Entry 7VAP (electron microscopy, 3.00 A resolution); this record covers chains E and G of the 12 polymer chains in the assembly.

== Chain E ==
Molecule: V-type ATP synthase beta chain
Organism: Thermus thermophilus HB8
UniProt: Q56404 (VATB_THET8); numbering as in UniProt (aligned over 1-478)
Amino-acid sequence (478 residues; each row starts with the number of its first residue):
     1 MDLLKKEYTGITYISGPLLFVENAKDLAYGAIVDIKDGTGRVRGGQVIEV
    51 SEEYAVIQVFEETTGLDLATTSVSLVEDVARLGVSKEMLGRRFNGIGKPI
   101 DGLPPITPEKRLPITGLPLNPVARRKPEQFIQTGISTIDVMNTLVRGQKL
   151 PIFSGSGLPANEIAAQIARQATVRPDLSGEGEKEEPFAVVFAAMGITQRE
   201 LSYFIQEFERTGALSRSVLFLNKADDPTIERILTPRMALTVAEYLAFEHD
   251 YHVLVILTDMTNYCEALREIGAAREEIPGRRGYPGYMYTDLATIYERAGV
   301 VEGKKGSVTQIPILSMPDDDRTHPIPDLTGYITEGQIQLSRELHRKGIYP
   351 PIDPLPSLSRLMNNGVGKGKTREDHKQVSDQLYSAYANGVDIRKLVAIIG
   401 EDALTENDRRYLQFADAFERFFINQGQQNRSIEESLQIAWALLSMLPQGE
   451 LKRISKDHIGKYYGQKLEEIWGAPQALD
Not modelled in the structure: 1-2, 471-478
Residues lining bound ligands: ATP (adenosine-5'-triphosphate): Gly-330, Tyr-331, Leu-358, Arg-360

== Chain G ==
Molecule: V-type ATP synthase subunit D
Organism: Thermus thermophilus HB8
UniProt: O87880 (VATD_THET8); residue numbers follow UniProt; this construct covers 1-223
Amino-acid sequence (223 residues; row label = number of the first residue in the row):
     1 MSQVSPTRMNLLQRRGQLRLAQKGVDLLKKKRDALVAEFFGLVREAMEAR
    51 KALDQAAKEAYAALLLAQAFDGPEVVAGAALGVPPLEGVEAEVENVWGSK
   101 VPRLKATFPDGALLSPVGTPAYTLEASRAFRRYAEALIRVANTETRLKKI
   151 GEEIKKTTRRVNALEQVVIPGIRAQIRFIQQVLEQREREDTFRLKRIKGK
   201 IEAREAEEEGGRPNPQVEIGAGL
Not modelled in the structure: 1-3, 210-223

== Interface between chain E and chain G ==
Pairs across the interface - 11 pairs, chain E then chain G:
  Glu-275(E) / Lys-195(G)  salt bridge
  Glu-276(E) / Phe-192(G)
  Ile-277(E) / Phe-192(G)  hydrophobic
  Pro-278(E) / Phe-192(G)
  Gly-279(E) / Gln-185(G)  hydrogen bond (backbone-side chain)
  Arg-280(E) / Gln-185(G)
  Arg-281(E) / Gln-181(G)  hydrogen bond
  Gly-282(E) / Arg-188(G)
  Asp-318(E) / Arg-177(G)  salt bridge
  Asp-320(E) / Arg-177(G)  salt bridge
  Ile-398(E) / Arg-159(G)

== Summary ==
The interface between chain E and chain G involves 11 residues on one side and 7 on the other, with 2 hydrogen
bonds and 3 salt bridges. Polar pairs include Glu-275(E)/Lys-195(G), Asp-318(E)/Arg-177(G) and
Asp-320(E)/Arg-177(G). Ligands of chain E: ATP.
Chain E is V-type ATP synthase beta chain and chain G is V-type ATP synthase subunit D, both from Thermus
thermophilus HB8; the structure, V1EG of V/A-ATPase from Thermus thermophilus, high ATP, state2-2, was
determined by electron microscopy together with 7VAI, 7VAJ, 7VAK, 7VAL, 7VAM, 7VAN and 11 further entries from
the same study.
